PDB entry 5JKW | X-ray diffraction, 3.00 A resolution | chain A

# Chain A
Molecule: Aromatase
From: Homo sapiens
Notes: EC 1.14.14.14
UniProtKB: P11511 (CP19A_HUMAN); residues 1-503 here = UniProt positions 1-503
Amino-acid sequence (503 residues; numbered 1 to 503; the number before each row is that of its first residue):
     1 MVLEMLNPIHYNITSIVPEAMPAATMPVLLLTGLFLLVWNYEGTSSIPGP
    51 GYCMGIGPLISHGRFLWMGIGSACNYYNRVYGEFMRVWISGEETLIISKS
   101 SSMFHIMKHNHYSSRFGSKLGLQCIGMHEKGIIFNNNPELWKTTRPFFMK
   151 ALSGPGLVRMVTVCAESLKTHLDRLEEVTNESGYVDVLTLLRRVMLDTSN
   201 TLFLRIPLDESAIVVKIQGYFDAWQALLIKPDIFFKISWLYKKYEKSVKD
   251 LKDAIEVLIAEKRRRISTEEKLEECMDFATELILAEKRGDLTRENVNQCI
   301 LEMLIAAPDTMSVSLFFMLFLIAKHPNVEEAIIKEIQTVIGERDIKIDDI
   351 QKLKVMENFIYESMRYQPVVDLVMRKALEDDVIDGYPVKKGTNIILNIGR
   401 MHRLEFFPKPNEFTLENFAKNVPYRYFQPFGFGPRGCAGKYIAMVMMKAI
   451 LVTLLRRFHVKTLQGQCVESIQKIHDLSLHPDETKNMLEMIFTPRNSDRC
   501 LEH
Unresolved in the structure: 1-44, 497-503
Metal / ion sites: heme Fe near Cys-437 (its only coordinating residue here)
Small-molecule neighbours:
  - heme (HEM): Met-107, Arg-115, Ile-132, Ile-133, Trp-141, Arg-145, Phe-148, Leu-152, Phe-203, Met-303, Ala-306, Ala-307, Thr-310, Met-311, Ser-314, Met-364, Val-370, Val-373, Arg-375, Pro-429, Phe-430, Gly-431, Phe-432, Arg-435, Gly-436, Cys-437, Ala-438, Gly-439, Ala-443, Met-446, Met-447
  - testosterone (TES): Arg-115, Ile-133, Phe-134, Phe-221, Trp-224, Ile-305, Ala-306, Asp-309, Thr-310, Val-370, Leu-372, Val-373, Met-374, Leu-477
What the authors report for this chain:
  - binding site for testosterone: Arg-115, Ile-133, Phe-134, Phe-221, Trp-224, Asp-309, Val-370, Met-374
  - mutagenesis - K440Q: abolished catalytic activity (citing earlier work)
  - post-translational modification sites: Tyr-361 (citing earlier work)

# Overview
Chain A binds heme and testosterone. From the paper: a binding site for testosterone at Arg-115, Ile-133 and
Phe-134 among others; K440Q abolishes catalytic activity.
Chain A is Aromatase (Homo sapiens); the structure, Human placental aromatase cytochrome P450 (CYP19A1)
complexed with testosterone, was determined by X-ray diffraction together with 5JKV, 5JL6, 5JL7 and 5JL9 from
the same study.
